Entry 8CQ6 (X-ray diffraction, 2.44 A resolution); this record covers chains C and D of the 4 polymer chains in the assembly.

Chain C (and D):
Molecule: chorismate mutase
Organism: Duganella sacchari
Notes: EC 5.4.99.5; chain D of this document is another copy of the same molecule, construct and numbering; everything in this record applies to it too
UniProtKB: A0A1M7QNQ8 (A0A1M7QNQ8_9BURK); numbering as in UniProt (aligned over 1-408)
Sequence (416 residues; each row starts with the number of its first residue):
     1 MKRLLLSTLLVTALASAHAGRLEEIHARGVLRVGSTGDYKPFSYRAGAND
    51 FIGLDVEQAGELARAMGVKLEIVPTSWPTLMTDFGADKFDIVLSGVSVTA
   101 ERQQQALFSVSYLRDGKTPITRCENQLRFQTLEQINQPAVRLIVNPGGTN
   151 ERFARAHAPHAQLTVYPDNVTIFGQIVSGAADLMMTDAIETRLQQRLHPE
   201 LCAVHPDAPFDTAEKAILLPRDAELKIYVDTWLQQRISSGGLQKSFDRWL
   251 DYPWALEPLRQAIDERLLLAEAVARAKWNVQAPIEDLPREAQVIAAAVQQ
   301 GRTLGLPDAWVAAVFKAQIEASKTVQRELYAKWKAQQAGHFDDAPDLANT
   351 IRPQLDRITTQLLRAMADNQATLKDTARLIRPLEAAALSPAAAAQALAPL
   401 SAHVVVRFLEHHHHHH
Disordered / not traced: 1-20, 410-416
Differences from the reference sequence: expression tag (409-416)

How chain C and chain D interact:
Residue-residue contacts (31):
  Arg122(C) - Ala371(D)
  Cys123(C) - Gln195(D)
  Gln126(C) - Gln195(D)
  Arg192(C) - Glu124(D)  hydrogen bond (side chain-backbone)
  Arg192(C) - Leu127(D)
  Gln195(C) - Cys123(D)  hydrogen bond (side chain-backbone)
  Gln195(C) - Glu124(D)
  Arg196(C) - Glu124(D)
  Pro199(C) - Pro199(D)
  Pro199(C) - Glu200(D)
  Glu200(C) - Pro199(D)
  Cys202(C) - Cys123(D)  hydrophobic
  Cys202(C) - Cys202(D)  hydrogen bond
  Asp207(C) - Leu127(D)
  Gln300(C) - Thr303(D)
  Arg302(C) - Arg364(D)  hydrogen bond (backbone-side chain)
  Thr303(C) - Gln300(D)
  Thr303(C) - Thr303(D)  hydrogen bond
  Thr303(C) - Leu304(D)
  Thr303(C) - Arg364(D)  hydrogen bond (backbone-side chain)
  Leu304(C) - Thr303(D)
  Leu304(C) - Leu304(D)  hydrophobic
  Gly305(C) - Arg364(D)
  Arg364(C) - Arg302(D)  hydrogen bond (side chain-backbone)
  Arg364(C) - Thr303(D)  hydrogen bond (side chain-backbone)
  Arg364(C) - Gly305(D)
  Ala371(C) - Arg122(D)
  Ala371(C) - Val177(D)
  Ala371(C) - Ser178(D)
  Ala371(C) - Gly179(D)
  Lys374(C) - Ser178(D)  hydrogen bond (side chain-backbone)
Also at the interface, not in a pair above, chain C (22 interface residues in all): Glu124, Ser178, Gln370, Arg378
Also at the interface, not in a pair above, chain D (23 interface residues in all): Ala180, Leu201, Thr360, Lys374, Asp375

Overview:
The interface between chain C and chain D involves 22 residues on one side and 23 on the other; the contacts
include 9 hydrogen bonds. Polar contacts include Arg192(C)-Glu124(D), Gln195(C)-Cys123(D) and
Cys202(C)-Cys202(D).
Both chains are chorismate mutase (Duganella sacchari). Entry 8CQ6 (Bifunctional cyclohexadienyl
dehydratase/chorismate mutase from Duganella sacchari) was determined by X-ray diffraction (same publication
as 8CQ3 and 8CQ4).
